5D80 - chains B and F of the 15 polymer chains in the assembly; structure by X-ray diffraction, 6.20 A resolution (low resolution: residue-level contacts below are approximate; hydrogen-bond / salt-bridge calls are withheld).

== Chain B ==
Protein: V-type proton ATPase catalytic subunit A
Organism: Saccharomyces cerevisiae
Notes: EC 3.6.3.14, 3.1.-.-
Reference sequence: P17255 (VATA_YEAST); the construct lacks a stretch of the UniProt sequence, so the offset changes along the chain: 1-283 = UniProt 1-283; 284-617 = UniProt 738-1071
Chain sequence (617 residues; row label = number of the first residue in the row):
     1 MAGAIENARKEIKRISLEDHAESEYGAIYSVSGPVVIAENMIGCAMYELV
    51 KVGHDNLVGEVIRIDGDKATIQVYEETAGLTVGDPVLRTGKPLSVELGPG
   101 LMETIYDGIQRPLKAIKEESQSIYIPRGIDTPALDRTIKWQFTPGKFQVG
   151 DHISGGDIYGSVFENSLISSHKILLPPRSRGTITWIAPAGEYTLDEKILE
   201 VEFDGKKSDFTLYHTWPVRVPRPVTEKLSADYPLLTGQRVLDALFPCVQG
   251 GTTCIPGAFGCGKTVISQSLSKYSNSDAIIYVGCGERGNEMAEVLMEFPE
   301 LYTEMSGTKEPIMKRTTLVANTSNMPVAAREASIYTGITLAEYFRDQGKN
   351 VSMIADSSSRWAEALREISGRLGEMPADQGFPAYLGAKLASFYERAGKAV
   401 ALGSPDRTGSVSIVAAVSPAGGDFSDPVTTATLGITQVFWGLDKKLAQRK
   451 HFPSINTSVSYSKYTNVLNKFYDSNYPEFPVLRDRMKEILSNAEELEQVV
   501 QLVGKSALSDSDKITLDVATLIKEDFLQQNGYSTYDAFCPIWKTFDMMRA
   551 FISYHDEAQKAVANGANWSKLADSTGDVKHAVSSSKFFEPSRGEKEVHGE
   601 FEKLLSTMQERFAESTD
Unresolved in the structure: 1-19
Curated features (UniProtKB/Swiss-Prot):
  - binding site (ATP): G257 to T264
  - modified residue: A2 (N-acetylalanine), T131 (Phosphothreonine), S404 (Phosphoserine), S474 (Phosphoserine)

== Chain F ==
Protein: V-type proton ATPase subunit B
Organism: Saccharomyces cerevisiae
Notes: EC 3.6.3.14
Reference sequence: P16140 (VATB_YEAST); residues 1-517 here = UniProt positions 1-517
Chain sequence (517 residues; numbered 1 to 517; the number before each row is that of its first residue):
     1 MVLSDKELFAINKKAVEQGFNVKPRLNYNTVSGVNGPLVILEKVKFPRYN
    51 EIVNLTLPDGTVRQGQVLEIRGDRAIVQVFEGTSGIDVKKTTVEFTGESL
   101 RIPVSEDMLGRIFDGSGRPIDNGPKVFAEDYLDINGSPINPYARIYPEEM
   151 ISTGVSAIDTMNSIARGQKIPIFSASGLPHNEIAAQICRQAGLVRPTKDV
   201 HDGHEENFSIVFAAMGVNLETARFFKQDFEENGSLERTSLFLNLANDPTI
   251 ERIITPRLALTTAEYLAYQTERHVLTILTDMSSYADALREVSAAREEVPG
   301 RRGYPGYMYTDLSTIYERAGRVEGRNGSITQIPILTMPNDDITHPIPDLT
   351 GYITEGQIFVDRQLHNKGIYPPINVLPSLSRLMKSAIGEGMTRKDHGDVS
   401 NQLYAKYAIGKDAAAMKAVVGEEALSIEDKLSLEFLEKFEKTFITQGAYE
   451 DRTVFESLDQAWSLLRIYPKEMLNRISPKILDEFYDRARDDADEDEEDPD
   501 TRSSGKKKDASQEESLI
Unresolved in the structure: 1-26, 193-205, 487-517
Curated features (UniProtKB/Swiss-Prot):
  - binding site (ATP): R381
  - modified residue (Phosphoserine): S4, S137, S503, S504, S511, S515
  - cross-link (Glycyl lysine isopeptide (Lys-Gly)): K14 (interchain with G-Cter in ubiquitin), K508 (interchain with G-Cter in ubiquitin)

== How chain B and chain F interact ==
Pairs across the interface (14):
  I42(B) with V88(F)
  A45(B) with I86(F)
  M46(B) with T83(F); G85(F); I86(F)
  R63(B) with V34(F)
  I64(B) with G33(F); V34(F)
  G66(B) with S32(F); G33(F)
  A383(B) with E290(F)
  E394(B) with A245(F)
  L433(B) with S176(F)
  G434(B) with S176(F)
Also at the interface, not in a pair above, chain B (13 interface residues in all): D65, A390, S391
Also at the interface, not in a pair above, chain F (17 interface residues in all): N35, S84, D87, K89, G177, L219, D286

== In short ==
13 residues of chain B face 17 of chain F across their interface. From UniProt: 8 ATP-binding residues on
chain B; ATP-binding residue R381(F) on chain F.
Chain B is V-type proton ATPase catalytic subunit A and chain F is V-type proton ATPase subunit B, both from
Saccharomyces cerevisiae; the structure, Crystal Structure of Yeast V1-ATPase in the Autoinhibited Form, was
determined by X-ray diffraction, deposited together with 5BW9.
